2PJY - chains A and C of the 3 polymer chains in the assembly; structure by X-ray diffraction, 3.00 A resolution.

# Chain A
Protein: Transforming growth factor beta-3
Source organism: Homo sapiens
UniProt: P10600 (TGFB3_HUMAN); residues 1-112 here correspond to UniProt positions 301-412 (UniProt number = residue number + 300)
Sequence (112 residues; each row starts with the number of its first residue):
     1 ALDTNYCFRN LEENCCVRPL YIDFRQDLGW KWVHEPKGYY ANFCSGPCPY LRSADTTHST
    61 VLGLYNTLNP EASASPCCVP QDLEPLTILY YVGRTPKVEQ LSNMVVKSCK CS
Disulfides: C77 forms a disulfide with the same residue of a neighbouring copy of this chain
Disulfides: C7-C16, C15-C78, C44-C109, C48-C111

# Chain C
Protein: TGF-beta receptor type-1
Source organism: Homo sapiens
Notes: EC 2.7.11.30; fragment: extracellular domain
UniProt: P36897 (TGFR1_HUMAN); residues 9-87 here correspond to UniProt positions 33-111 (UniProt number = residue number + 24)
Sequence (79 residues; row label = number of the first residue in the row):
     9 ALQCFCHLCT KDNFTCVTDG LCFVSVTETT DKVIHNSSCI AEIDLIPRDR PFVCAPSSKT
    69 GSVTTTYCCN QDHCNKIEL
Disulfides: C12-C30, C14-C17, C24-C47, C62-C76, C77-C82
Sequence notes: engineered mutation S46 (Met70 in P36897)

# How chain A and chain C interact
Pairs across the interface (5; chain A residue first):
  W30(A) - F60(C)  hydrophobic
  Y90(A) - P55(C)
  V92(A) - D57(C)
  K97(A) - R56(C)
  L101(A) - I54(C)  hydrophobic
Interface residues without a listed pair, chain A (7 interface residues in all): W32, E99

# Summary
The interface between chain A and chain C involves 7 residues on one side and 5 on the other.
Here chain A is Transforming growth factor beta-3 and chain C is TGF-beta receptor type-1, both from Homo
sapiens. Entry 2PJY (Structural basis for cooperative assembly of the TGF-beta signaling complex) was
determined by X-ray diffraction.
